PDB entry 8ETJ | electron microscopy, 3.20 A resolution | chains 1 and f of the 35 polymer chains in the assembly

== Chain 1 ==
Molecule: 3497-nt RNA strand
From: Schizosaccharomyces pombe
Sequence (3497 nucleotides; each row starts with the number of its first residue):
     1 AUUUGACCUC AAAUCAGGUA GGACUACGCG CUGAACUUAA GCAUAUCAAU AAGCGCAGGA
    61 AAAGAAAAUA ACCAUGAUUC CCUCAGUAAC GGCGAGUGAA GCGGGAAAAG CUCAAAUUUG
   121 AAAUCUGGCA ACAUUUCUUU UGUUGUCCGA GUUGUAAUUU CAAGAAGCUG CUUUGAGUGU
   181 AGACGAUCGG UCUAAGUUCC UUGGAACAGG ACGUCAGAGA GGGUGAGAAC CCCGUCUUUG
   241 GUCGAUUGGA UAUGCCAUAU AAAGCGCUUU CGAAGAGUCG AGUUGUUUGG GAAUGCAGCU
   301 CUAAAUGGGU GGUAAAUUUC AUCUAAAGCU AAAUAUUGGC GAGAGACCGA UAGCGAACAA
   361 GUAGAGUGAU CGAAAGAUGA AAAGAACUUU GAAAAGAGAG UUAAAUAGUA CGUGAAAUUG
   421 CUGAAAGGGA AGCAUUGGAA AUCAGUCUUA CCUGGGUGAG AUCAGUAGUC UCUUCGCGAG
   481 ACUAUGCACU CUGAACCUGU GGUAGGUCAG CAUCAGUUUU CGGGGGCGGA AAAAGAAUAA
   541 GGGAAGGUGG CUUUCCGGGU UCUGCCUGGG GAGUGUUUAU AGCCCUUGUU GUAAUACGUC
   601 CACUGGGGAC UGAGGACUGC GGCUUCGUGC CAAGGAUGCU GACAUAAUGG UUUUCAAUGG
   661 CCCGUCUUGA AACACGGACC AAGGAGUCUA GCAUCUAUGC GAGUGUUUGG GUGAUGAAAA
   721 CCCAUCCGCG AAAUGAAAGU GAAUGCAGGU GGGAACGCCC UUGUGGCGUG CACCAUCGAC
   781 CGACCCGGAA GUUUGUCAAU GGAAGGGUUU GAGUAAGAGC AUAGCUGUUG GGACCCGAAA
   841 GAUGGUGAAC UAUGCCUGAA UAGGGUGAAG CCAGAGGAAA CUCUGGUGGA GGCUCGUAGA
   901 GAUUCUGACG UGCAAAUCGA UCUUCAAAUU UGGGUAUAGG GGCGAAAGAC UAAUCGAACC
   961 AUCUAGUAGC UGGUUCCUGC CGAAGUUUCC CUCAGGAUAG CAGAAACUCA GAUCAGUUUU
  1021 AUGAGGUAAA GCGAAUGAUU AGAGGUCUUG GGGAAGGAAU UUCCUCAACC UAUUCUCAAA
  1081 CUUUAAAUAU GUAAGACGCC CUUGUCGCUU AAUUGGACGU GGGCCAUCGA AUGAGAGUUU
  1141 CUAGUGGGCC AUUUUUGGUA AGCAGAACUG GCGAUGCGGG AUGAACCGAA CGUGAGGUUA
  1201 AGGUGCCGGA AUGUACGCUC AUCAGACACC AGAAAAGGUG UUAGUUCAUC UAGACAGCAG
  1261 GACGGUGGCC AUGGAAGUCG GAAUCCGCUA AGGAGUGUGU AACAACUCAC CUGCCGAAUG
  1321 AACUAGCCCU GAAAAUGGAU GGCGCUUAAG CGUACUACCC AUACCUCACC GUCUGGGUUA
  1381 GCUUUGAGAA GCUCAGACGA GUAGGCAGGC GUGGAGGUUU GUGACGAAGC CUUGGGCGUG
  1441 AGCCUGGGUC GAACAGCCUC UAGUGCAGAU CUUGGUGGAA GUAGCAAAUA UUCAAAUGAG
  1501 AACUUUGAAG ACUGAAGUGG GGAAAGGUUC CAUGUGAACA GCAGUUGGAC AUGGGUUAGU
  1561 CGAUCCUAAG AGAUAGGGAA GCUCCGUAUG AAAGUUGCAC GAUUUUUCGU GCCUCCUAUC
  1621 GAAAGGGAAU CCGGUUAAUA UUCCGGAACC AGAAGGUGGA AUCAACACGG CAACGUAAAU
  1681 GAAGUUGGAG ACGUCGGCGG GAGCCCUGGG AAGAGUUCUC UUUUCUUUUU AACAAACCAU
  1741 UGAACUACCC UGAAAUCGGU UUAUCCGGAG CUAGGGUAUG GUGUUUGGAA GAGUUCAGCG
  1801 CCUCAUGCUG AAUCCGGUGC GCUCUCGACG GCCCUUGAAA AUCCAACGGA AGAAUGGACC
  1861 UUCGGGUCCU UGUUUUCACA UCUGGUCGUA CUCAUAACCG CAGCAGGUCU CCAAGGUGAA
  1921 CAGCCUCUAG UUGAUAGAAC AAUGUAGAUA AGGGAAGUCG GCAAAAUGGA UCCGUAACUU
  1981 CGGGAUAAGG AUUGGCUCUA AGGGUUGGGU ACGUUGGGCC UUGGAACCUG AACGGUUGCU
  2041 GGACUGAGCG UGGACCGAUG UCUUUUCUCG CCUUUCGGGG UGAGAAGGGA UGUUGGACCU
  2101 GCUUGGACCU UGGCGGCCGG GAAGUCCUUG GUCGGGCUUU UCUCCUUCUC GGGGAUUAUG
  2161 CUCUUACUGG CGUACGUUUA ACAACCAACU UAGAACUGGU ACGGACAAGG GGAAUCUGAC
  2221 UGUCUAAUUA AAACAUAGCA UUGCGAUGGC CAGAAAGUGG UGUUGACGCA AUGUGAUUUC
  2281 UGCCCAGUGC UCUGAAUGUC AAAGUGAAGA AAUUCAACCA AGCGCGGGUA AACGGCGGGA
  2341 GUAACUAUGA CUCUCUUAAG GUAGCCAAAU GCCUCGUCAU CUAACUAGUG ACGCGCAUGA
  2401 AUGGAUUAAC GAGAUUCCCA CUGUCCCUAU CUACUAUCUA GCGAAACCAC AGCCUGGGGA
  2461 ACGGGCCAGG CAAAAUCAGC GGGGAAAGAA GACCCUGUUG AGCUUGACUC UAGUUUGACA
  2521 UUGUGAAGAG ACAUAGAGGG UGUAGGAUAA GUGGGAGUAU GUUUCGGCAU ACGCCGGUGA
  2581 AAUACCACUA CCUUUAUCGU UUCUUUACUU AAUCAAUGAA GCGGAAUUGG GAUUUAUUUC
  2641 CCAUAUUCUA GCGUUAAAGU UUCUUCGCGA ACUGAUCCGC GUUGAUGACA UUGUCAGGUG
  2701 GGGAGUUUGG CUGGGGCGGC ACAUCUGUUA AAAGAUAACG CAGGUGUCCU AAGGGGGACU
  2761 CAUCGAGAAC AGAAAUCUCG AGUAGAAUAA AAGGGUAAAA GUCCCCUUGA UUUUGAUUUU
  2821 CAGUGUGAAU ACAAACCAUG AAAGUGUGGC CUAUCGAUCC UUUGUUCCCU CGAAAUUUGA
  2881 GGACAGAGGU GCCAGAAAAG UUACCACAGG GAUAACUGGC UUGUGGCAGU CAAGCGUUCA
  2941 UAGCGACAUU GCUUUUUGAU UCUUCGAUGU CGGCUCUUCC UAUCAUACCG AAGCAGAAUU
  3001 CGGUAAGCGU UGGAUUGUUC ACCCACUAAU AGGGAACGUG AGCUGGGUUU AGACCGUCGU
  3061 GAGACAGGUU AGUUUUACCC UACUGAUGAA GUGUCGUCGC AAUGGUAAUU CAACUUAGUA
  3121 CGAGAGGAAC CGUUGAUUCA GAUCAUUGGU AUUUGCGGCU GCCUGACAAG GCAAUGCCGC
  3181 GGAGCUAUCA UCUGCUGGAU AACGGCUGAA CGCCUCUAAG CCAGAAUCCG UGCCAGAAAG
  3241 CGACGAUUUU UUGGUCCGCA UGAUUUAUAU GUAUAAAAAU AGAGGUAGGA CUUGUUCCUA
  3301 CUCUCCUGUA UCGUAGAAGA UGGGCGAUGG UUGAUGAAAC GGAAGUGUUU UAUUGACUUG
  3361 UCCAUGAAAU UCCAUUGAAA UCUUGUGCGG AAUCGAAUCC AUUGCAUACG ACUUUAAUGU
  3421 GGAACGGGGU AUUGUAAGCA GUAGAGUAGC CUUGUUGUUA CGAUCUGCUG AGAUUAAGCC
  3481 UUUGUUCCCA AGAUUUG
Disordered / not traced: 1-2, 36-46, 92-95, 288-293, 446-505, 557-568, 668-671, 793-798, 849-957, 1026-1087, 1095-1129, 1227-1230, 1380-1387, 1486-1489, 1557-1909, 1969-2417, 2484-2918, 2937-2942, 2954-2976, 3015-3021, 3036-3079, 3290-3297, 3375-3379, 3442-3464
Sequence notes: conflict U2930 (C6612 in 157310483), A2948 (G6594 in 157310483), U3196 (C6346 in 157310483)

== Chain f ==
Molecule: 60S ribosomal protein L33-B
From: Schizosaccharomyces pombe
UniProt: Q9USG6 (RL33B_SCHPO); residue numbers follow UniProt; this construct covers 1-108
Chain sequence (108 residues; each row starts with the number of its first residue):
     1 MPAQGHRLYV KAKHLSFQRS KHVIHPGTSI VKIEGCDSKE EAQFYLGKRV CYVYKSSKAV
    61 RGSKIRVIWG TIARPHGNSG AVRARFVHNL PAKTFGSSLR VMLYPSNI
Disordered / not traced: 1-2

== Chain 1 / chain f interface ==
Contacting residue pairs (101):
  U436(1) with Pro-26(f), sugar contact; Asn-89(f), hydrogen bond to the phosphate
  G437(1) with His-88(f), phosphate contact; Asn-89(f), hydrogen bond to the sugar; Leu-90(f), sugar contact; Pro-91(f), sugar contact
  G438(1) with Tyr-54(f), phosphate contact; His-88(f), salt bridge to the phosphate; Pro-91(f), sugar contact; Lys-93(f), sugar contact
  A439(1) with Tyr-54(f), hydrogen bond to the phosphate; Ser-57(f), phosphate contact; Arg-66(f), salt bridge to the phosphate
  A440(1) with Ser-57(f), hydrogen bond to the phosphate; Lys-58(f), salt bridge to the phosphate; Arg-66(f), salt bridge to the phosphate
  G510(1) with Arg-49(f), salt bridge to the phosphate
  C511(1) with Pro-105(f), phosphate contact
  U520(1) with Gln-43(f), sugar contact
  G607(1) with Gln-43(f), base contact; Leu-46(f), base contact; Asn-107(f), sugar contact
  G608(1) with Leu-46(f), sugar contact; Gly-47(f), phosphate contact; Ala-73(f), hydrogen bond to the sugar
  A609(1) with Thr-71(f), phosphate contact; Ile-72(f), sugar contact; Ala-73(f), sugar contact; Arg-85(f), hydrogen bond to the sugar
  A646(1) with Arg-61(f), hydrogen bond to the phosphate
  A647(1) with Val-60(f), phosphate contact; Arg-61(f), salt bridge to the phosphate
  U648(1) with His-88(f), salt bridge to the phosphate
  G649(1) with His-88(f), phosphate contact
  A656(1) with Ala-92(f), hydrogen bond to the sugar; Lys-93(f), sugar contact
  A657(1) with Ile-24(f), base contact; Ala-92(f), sugar contact
  U658(1) with Arg-19(f), sugar contact; His-22(f), sugar contact; Ile-24(f), sugar contact
  G659(1) with Lys-21(f), phosphate contact; His-22(f), salt bridge to the phosphate
  G1179(1) with Lys-21(f), phosphate contact; His-22(f), phosphate contact
  G1180(1) with Lys-21(f), salt bridge to the phosphate
  G1196(1) with Arg-85(f), salt bridge to the phosphate
  G1197(1) with Arg-74(f), salt bridge to the phosphate; Arg-85(f), salt bridge to the phosphate
  U1198(1) with Arg-74(f), salt bridge to the phosphate
  G1208(1) with Arg-19(f), sugar contact; Lys-21(f), base contact
  G1209(1) with Ser-16(f), sugar contact; Arg-19(f), sugar contact; Ser-20(f), base contact; Lys-21(f), base contact; His-76(f), hydrogen bond to the sugar
  A1210(1) with His-76(f), sugar contact; Gly-77(f), phosphate contact; Asn-78(f), phosphate contact
  A1211(1) with Gly-77(f), phosphate contact; Asn-78(f), hydrogen bond to the phosphate; Ser-79(f), hydrogen bond to the phosphate
  A1357(1) with Lys-39(f), hydrogen bond to the sugar; Asn-78(f), hydrogen bond to the sugar
  C1358(1) with Gly-77(f), hydrogen bond to the phosphate; Asn-78(f), hydrogen bond to the sugar
  C1359(1) with His-76(f), salt bridge to the phosphate; Gly-77(f), phosphate contact; Arg-83(f), salt bridge to the phosphate
  C1360(1) with Gln-18(f), hydrogen bond to the phosphate; Arg-19(f), sugar contact; Ser-20(f), sugar contact; His-76(f), phosphate contact; Arg-83(f), salt bridge to the phosphate
  A1361(1) with Ser-20(f), phosphate contact; Val-23(f), phosphate contact; His-25(f), salt bridge to the phosphate
  U3264(1) with Ala-59(f), phosphate contact
  U3265(1) with Ser-57(f), phosphate contact; Lys-64(f), salt bridge to the phosphate
  U3266(1) with Lys-55(f), phosphate contact; Ser-56(f), phosphate contact
  A3267(1) with Lys-93(f), hydrogen bond to the base; Thr-94(f), base contact; Phe-95(f), hydrogen bond to the base; Gly-96(f), base contact; Ser-97(f), hydrogen bond to the base
  U3270(1) with Arg-7(f), sugar contact; Tyr-9(f), hydrogen bond to the sugar; Lys-11(f), salt bridge to the phosphate; Arg-100(f), base contact
  G3271(1) with Ala-3(f), sugar contact; Gln-4(f), base contact; His-6(f), phosphate contact; Arg-7(f), salt bridge to the phosphate
  G3313(1) with Gln-4(f), hydrogen bond to the base
  U3314(1) with Gln-4(f), hydrogen bond to the sugar
  A3318(1) with His-6(f), hydrogen bond to the base
  G3319(1) with Gly-5(f), base contact; His-6(f), hydrogen bond to the base
Interface residues without a listed pair, chain 1 (50 interface residues in all): A441, C610, C643, U1182, A3269, C3373, A3374
Interface residues without a listed pair, chain f (59 interface residues in all): Ile-68, Trp-69, Pro-75, Tyr-104

== Overview ==
50 residues of chain 1 face 59 of chain f across their interface; the contacts include 24 hydrogen bonds and
20 salt bridges. Polar contacts include A3267(1)/Lys-93(f), A3267(1)/Phe-95(f) and A3267(1)/Ser-97(f).
Here chain 1 is a 3497-nt RNA strand and chain f is 60S ribosomal protein L33-B, both from Schizosaccharomyces
pombe. Entry 8ETJ (Fkbp39 associated 60S nascent ribosome State 2) was determined by electron microscopy,
deposited together with 8ESQ, 8ESR, 8ETC, 8ETG, 8ETH, 8ETI and 3 further entries.
